PDB entry 3PUS | X-ray diffraction, 2.08 A resolution | chain A

[Chain A]
Protein: PHD finger protein 2
Organism: Homo sapiens
Notes: fragment: Jumonji domain
UniProt: O75151 (PHF2_HUMAN); residue numbers follow UniProt; this construct covers 60-451
Amino-acid sequence (392 residues; each row starts with the number of its first residue):
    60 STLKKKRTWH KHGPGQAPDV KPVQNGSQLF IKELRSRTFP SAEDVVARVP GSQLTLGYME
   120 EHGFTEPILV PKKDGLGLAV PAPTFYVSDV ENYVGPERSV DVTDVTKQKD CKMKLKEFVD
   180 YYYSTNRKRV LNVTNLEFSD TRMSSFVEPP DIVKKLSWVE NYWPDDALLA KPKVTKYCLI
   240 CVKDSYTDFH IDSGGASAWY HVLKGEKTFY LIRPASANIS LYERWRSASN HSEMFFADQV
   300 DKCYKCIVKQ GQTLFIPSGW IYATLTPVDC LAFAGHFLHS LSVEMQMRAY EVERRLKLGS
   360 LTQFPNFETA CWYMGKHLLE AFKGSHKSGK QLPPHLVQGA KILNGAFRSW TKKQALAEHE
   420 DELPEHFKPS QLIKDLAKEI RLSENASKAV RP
Disordered / not traced: 60-79, 445-451
Metal / ion sites: Ni2+: His-249, Asp-251, Tyr-321 (together with N-oxalylglycine)
Small-molecule neighbours: N-oxalylglycine (OGA): Thr-193, Leu-238, Cys-240, Thr-246, His-249, Asp-251, Tyr-259, Lys-266, Tyr-321, Thr-323, Ala-333, His-335
Swiss-Prot annotation at these positions:
  - binding site (2-oxoglutarate): Thr-193, Thr-246, Tyr-259, Lys-266, Tyr-321, Thr-323
  - binding site (Fe cation): His-249, Asp-251, Tyr-321
  - mutagenesis: His-249 (H249A: Abolishes demethylase activity), Tyr-321 (Y321H: Does not alter iron-binding nor activates histone demethylase activity)
Reported in the primary citation:
  - Ni2+ coordination: His-249, Asp-251, Tyr-321
  - binding site for N-oxalylglycine: Tyr-259
  - mutagenesis - Y321H (Kd 50 uM): unchanged binding to Ni2+
  - mutagenesis - Y321H: unchanged catalytic activity
  - specificity-determining residues: His-335 (proposed by the authors, not directly observed)

[Summary]
Bound to chain A: N-oxalylglycine. His-249, Asp-251 and Tyr-321 coordinate Ni2+. UniProt lists 6 residues
binding 2-oxoglutarate, 3 Fe cation-binding residues and 2 mutagenesis sites. The paper reports a binding site
for N-oxalylglycine at Tyr-259; Y321H leaves binding to Ni2+ unchanged.
Chain A is PHD finger protein 2 (Homo sapiens); the structure, PHF2 Jumonji-NOG-Ni(II), was determined by
X-ray diffraction together with 3PTR, 3PU3, 3PU8 and 3PUA from the same study.
